PDB entry 7N9U | X-ray diffraction, 3.19 A resolution | chains A and E of the 6 polymer chains in the assembly

== Chain A ==
Molecule: Capsid protein
From: Human immunodeficiency virus 1
UniProt: B6DRA0 (B6DRA0_9HIV1); residues 1-222 here correspond to UniProt positions 133-354 (UniProt number = residue number + 132)
Chain sequence (223 residues; numbered 1 to 223; the number before each row is that of its first residue):
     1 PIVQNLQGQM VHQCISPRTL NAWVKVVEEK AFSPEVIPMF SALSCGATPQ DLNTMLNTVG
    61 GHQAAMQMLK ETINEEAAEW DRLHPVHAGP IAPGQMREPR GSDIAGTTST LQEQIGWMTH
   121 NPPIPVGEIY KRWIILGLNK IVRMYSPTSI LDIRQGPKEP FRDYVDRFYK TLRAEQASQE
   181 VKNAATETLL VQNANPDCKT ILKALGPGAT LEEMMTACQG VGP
Not modelled in the structure: 6-8, 88-93
Differences from the reference sequence: conflict Cys14 (Ala146 in B6DRA0), Cys45 (Glu177 in B6DRA0), Ala184 (Trp316 in B6DRA0), Ala185 (Met317 in B6DRA0); expression tag (223)
Disulfide bonds: Cys198-Cys218

== Chain E ==
Molecule: Nanobody
From: Lama glama
Notes: antibody fragment or engineered binder
Chain sequence (118 residues; numbered 1 to 115 plus 3 insertion-coded residues; the number before each row is that of its first residue; a row labelled like 82A-82C holds insertion residues (82A, then the next letters in order); X marks 2 residues of unknown identity (built as UNK)):
     1 DVQLQESGGG LVQAGGSLRL SCAASGSISR FNAMGWWRQA PGKEREFVAR IVKGFDPVLA
    61 DSVKGRFTIS IDSAENTLAL QM
82A-82C NRL
    83 KPEDTAVYYC FAALDTXXAY WGQGTQVTVS SAA
Not modelled in the structure: 99-100
Disulfide bonds: Cys22-Cys92

== Interface between chain A and chain E ==
Contacting residue pairs (36; chain A residue first):
  Asp197(A) with Asp97(E); Thr98(E), hydrogen bond
  Thr200(A) with Thr98(E); Ala101(E)
  Ile201(A) with Ala95(E), hydrophobic; Leu96(E); Thr98(E); Ala101(E)
  Lys203(A) with Trp37(E)
  Ala204(A) with Trp37(E), hydrogen bond (backbone-side chain); Phe93(E); Trp103(E), hydrophobic
  Leu205(A) with Ala33(E), hydrophobic; Phe47(E); Arg50(E), hydrogen bond (backbone-side chain); Val52(E), hydrophobic
  Gly206(A) with Phe47(E)
  Pro207(A) with Phe47(E); Arg50(E), hydrogen bond (backbone-side chain)
  Gly208(A) with Arg50(E), hydrogen bond (backbone-side chain)
  Ala209(A) with Arg50(E)
  Glu212(A) with Phe55(E)
  Glu213(A) with Arg50(E), salt bridge; Val52(E); Phe55(E); Val58(E)
  Thr216(A) with Asn32(E); Val52(E); Lys53(E); Phe55(E)
  Ala217(A) with Asn32(E)
  Gln219(A) with Asn32(E), hydrogen bond (backbone-side chain); Leu96(E)
  Gly220(A) with Asp97(E)
  Val221(A) with Leu96(E); Asp97(E)
Also at the interface, not in a pair above, chain A (19 interface residues in all): Thr210, Pro223

== Summary ==
19 residues of chain A face 16 of chain E across their interface; the contacts include 6 hydrogen bonds and 1
salt bridge. Polar pairs include Glu213(A)-Arg50(E), Asp197(A)-Thr98(E) and Ala204(A)-Trp37(E).
Here chain A is Capsid protein (Human immunodeficiency virus 1) and chain E is Nanobody (Lama glama). Entry
7N9U (CA-targeting nanobody is a tool for studying HIV-1 capsid lattice interactions) was determined by X-ray
diffraction.
